Entry 2E6B (X-ray diffraction, 2.50 A resolution); this record covers chains A and C of the 4 polymer chains in the assembly.

Chain A (and C):
Name: 5'-nucleotidase surE
Source organism: Thermus thermophilus
Notes: EC 3.1.3.5; chain C of this document is another copy of the same molecule, construct and numbering; everything in this record applies to it too
UniProtKB: Q53W92 (SURE_THET8); numbering as in UniProt (aligned over 1-244)
Sequence (244 residues; numbered 1 to 244; the number before each row is that of its first residue):
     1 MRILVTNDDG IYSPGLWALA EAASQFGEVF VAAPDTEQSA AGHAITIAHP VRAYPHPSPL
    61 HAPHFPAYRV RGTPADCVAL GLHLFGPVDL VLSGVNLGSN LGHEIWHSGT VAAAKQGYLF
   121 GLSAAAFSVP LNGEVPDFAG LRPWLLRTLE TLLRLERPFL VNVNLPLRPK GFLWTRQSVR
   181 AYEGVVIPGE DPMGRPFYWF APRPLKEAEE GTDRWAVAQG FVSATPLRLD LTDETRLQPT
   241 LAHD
Disordered / not traced: 37-41, 243-244 (chain C: 37-42, 239-244)
Bound ions: Mg2+: D8, D9, N96 (together with tungstate(VI)ion); tungstate(VI)ion W near D8 (its only coordinating residue here)
Residues lining bound ligands: tungstate(VI)ion (WO4): D8, D9, N96, N100, H107, S108, G109, T110
Curated features (UniProtKB/Swiss-Prot):
  - binding site (a divalent metal cation): D8, D9, S39, N96

Interface between chain A and chain C:
Contacting residue pairs - 18 pairs, chain A then chain C:
  Y12(A) - Y12(C)
  Y12(A) - P14(C)
  Y12(A) - L97(C)
  P14(A) - Y12(C)
  A48(A) - D191(C)
  P50(A) - W199(C)  hydrophobic
  R52(A) - W199(C)
  P57(A) - V135(C)
  H61(A) - H61(C)
  L97(A) - Y12(C)
  G133(A) - Y54(C)
  V135(A) - Y12(C)
  V135(A) - H56(C)
  V135(A) - P57(C)
  M193(A) - I47(C)  hydrophobic
  R195(A) - I47(C)
  R195(A) - A48(C)
  W199(A) - R52(C)
Interface residues without a listed pair, chain A (18 interface residues in all): T36, H56, R69, E134, D191
Interface residues without a listed pair, chain C (16 interface residues in all): T36, P50, R69

In short:
18 residues of chain A and 16 residues of chain C are in contact. Ligands of chain A: tungstate(VI)ion. The
Mg2+ site is built by D8(A), D9(A) and N96(A). UniProt lists 4 divalent metal cation-binding residues on chain
A.
Chain A and chain C are both 5'-nucleotidase surE (Thermus thermophilus); the structure, Crystal structure of
the stationary phase survival protein SurE from Thermus thermophilus HB8 in complex with ..., was determined
by X-ray diffraction, deposited together with 2E69, 2E6C, 2E6E, 2E6G and 2E6H.
